8K9A - chains B and E of the 6 polymer chains in the assembly; structure by electron microscopy, 3.90 A resolution.

== Chain B ==
Name: SIR2-like domain-containing protein
Organism: Bacillus subtilis
UniProt: A0A162TTM4 (A0A162TTM4_BACIU); numbering as in UniProt (aligned over 1-1005)
Amino-acid sequence (1005 residues; numbered 1 to 1005; the number before each row is that of its first residue):
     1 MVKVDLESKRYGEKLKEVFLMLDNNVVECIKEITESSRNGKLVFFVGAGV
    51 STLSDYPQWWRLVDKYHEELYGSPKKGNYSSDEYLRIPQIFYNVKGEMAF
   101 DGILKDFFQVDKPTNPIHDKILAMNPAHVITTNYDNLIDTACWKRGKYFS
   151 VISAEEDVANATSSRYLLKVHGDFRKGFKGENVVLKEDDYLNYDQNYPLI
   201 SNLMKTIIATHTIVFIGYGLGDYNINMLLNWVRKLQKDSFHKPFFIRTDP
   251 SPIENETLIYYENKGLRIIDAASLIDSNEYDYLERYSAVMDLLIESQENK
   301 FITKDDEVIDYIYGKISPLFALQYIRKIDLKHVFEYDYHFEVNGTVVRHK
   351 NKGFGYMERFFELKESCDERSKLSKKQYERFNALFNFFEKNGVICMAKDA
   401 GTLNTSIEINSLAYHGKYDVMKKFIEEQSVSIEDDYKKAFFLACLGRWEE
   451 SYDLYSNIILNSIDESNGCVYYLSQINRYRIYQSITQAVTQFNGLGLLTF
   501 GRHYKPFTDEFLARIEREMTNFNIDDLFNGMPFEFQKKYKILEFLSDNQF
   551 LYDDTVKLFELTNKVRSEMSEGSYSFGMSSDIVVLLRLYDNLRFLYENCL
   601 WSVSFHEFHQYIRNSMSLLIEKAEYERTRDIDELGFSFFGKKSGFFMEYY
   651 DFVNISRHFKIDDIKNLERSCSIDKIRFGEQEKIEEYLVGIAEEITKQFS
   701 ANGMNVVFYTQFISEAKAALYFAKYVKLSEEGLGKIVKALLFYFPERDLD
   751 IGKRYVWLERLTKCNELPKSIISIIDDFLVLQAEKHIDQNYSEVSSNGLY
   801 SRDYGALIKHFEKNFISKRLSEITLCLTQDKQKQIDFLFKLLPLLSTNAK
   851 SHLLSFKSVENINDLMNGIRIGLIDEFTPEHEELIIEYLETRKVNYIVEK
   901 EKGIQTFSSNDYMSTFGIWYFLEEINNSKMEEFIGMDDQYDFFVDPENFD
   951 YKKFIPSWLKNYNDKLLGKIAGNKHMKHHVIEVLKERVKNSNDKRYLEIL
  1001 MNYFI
Unresolved in the structure: 1-21, 143-144, 499-502, 901-909
Sequence notes: conflict S643 (Leu in A0A162TTM4)
Reported in the primary citation:
  - mutagenesis - Y71A/I90A, N133A/H171A: abolished catalytic activity on TTP
  - mutagenesis - Y574G/F576G: decreased binding to SPbeta prophage-derived uncharacterized protein YotI (chain E)
  - mutagenesis - K960A/D993A: unchanged binding to SPbeta prophage-derived uncharacterized protein YotI (chain E)
  - catalytic residues: N133, H171 (proposed by the authors, not directly observed)
  - mutagenesis - L495G/L497G/L498G, Y574G/F576G: abolished catalytic activity
  - mutagenesis - M531G/P532G: increased catalytic activity

== Chain E ==
Name: SPbeta prophage-derived uncharacterized protein YotI
Organism: Bacillus subtilis
UniProt: Q796A8 (YOTI_BACSU); numbering as in UniProt (aligned over 1-120)
Amino-acid sequence (120 residues; each row starts with the number of its first residue):
     1 MIEIFKDTGATHDLVYHSKINTFVWDVEFDIVLSDSKELNKCYFVKCFNP
    51 YRINGKCDFAVSSIDIFSEGKRLLIENEFNFKITKAVHVATSKDVTEIVL
   101 HLSERISSPFPIVKEVVYLD
Unresolved in the structure: 1-9

== Chain B / chain E interface ==
Contacting residue pairs (18):
  E571(B) - K19(E)  salt bridge
  E571(B) - Y118(E)
  G572(B) - Y16(E)
  G572(B) - S18(E)
  S573(B) - V15(E)
  S573(B) - Y16(E)
  S573(B) - H17(E)
  Y574(B) - V15(E)
  Y574(B) - Y16(E)  hydrogen bond (backbone-backbone)
  F576(B) - L14(E)  hydrophobic
  F576(B) - Y16(E)  hydrophobic
  G577(B) - H12(E)
  D630(B) - Y16(E)  hydrogen bond
  D630(B) - N21(E)
  I631(B) - Y16(E)  hydrophobic
  G635(B) - H101(E)
  F639(B) - I98(E)  hydrophobic
  F639(B) - H101(E)
Other interface residues (no listed pair), chain B (12 interface residues in all): S570, M578
Other interface residues (no listed pair), chain E (12 interface residues in all): T11
From the paper, about this interface:
  - hot spots on chain B (mutagenesis) - Y574G/F576G: decreased binding to SPbeta prophage-derived uncharacterized protein YotI (chain E)

== In short ==
The chain B/chain E interface involves 12 residues from each chain; the contacts include 2 hydrogen bonds and
1 salt bridge. Polar pairs include E571(B)-K19(E), D630(B)-Y16(E) and Y574(B)-Y16(E). The paper reports
catalytic residues N133(B) and H171(B); Y71A/I90A and N133A/H171A of chain B abolish catalytic activity on
TTP; 6 substitutions were tested in all.
Here chain B is SIR2-like domain-containing protein and chain E is SPbeta prophage-derived uncharacterized
protein YotI, both from Bacillus subtilis. Entry 8K9A (Cryo-EM structure of DSR2-DSAD1 state 2) was determined
by electron microscopy together with 8K98, 8W56, 8WKN and 8XKN from the same study.
